Entry 6NND (X-ray diffraction, 1.70 A resolution); this record covers chain A.

== Chain A ==
Molecule: Dihydrofolate reductase
Organism: Mycobacterium tuberculosis (strain ATCC 25618 / H37Rv)
Notes: EC 1.5.1.3
UniProt: P9WNX1 (DYR_MYCTU); residues 1-159 here correspond to UniProt positions 3-161 (UniProt number = residue number + 2)
Amino-acid sequence (159 residues; row label = number of the first residue in the row):
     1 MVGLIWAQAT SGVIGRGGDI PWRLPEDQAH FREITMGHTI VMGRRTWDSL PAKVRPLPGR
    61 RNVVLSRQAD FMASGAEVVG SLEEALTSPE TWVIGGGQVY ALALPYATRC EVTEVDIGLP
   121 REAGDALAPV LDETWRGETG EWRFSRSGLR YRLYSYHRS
Ion coordination: Co2+ site 1: H38 (shared with 1 residue of chain B); Co2+ site 2: E138, H157 (shared with 1 residue of chain B)
Residues lining bound ligands:
  - dihydrofolic acid (DHF): I5, W6, A7, I20, P25, D27, Q28, A29, F31, R32, T46, L50, P51, V54, L57, P58, R60, I94, Y100, T113
  - NADPH (NDP; NADPH dihydro-nicotinamide-adenine-dinucleotide phosphate): W6, A7, I14, G15, R16, G18, D19, I20, W22, G43, R44, R45, T46, S49, L65, S66, R67, Q68, G80, I94, G95, G96, G97, Q98, V99, Y100, L102, A126
UniProt features mapped onto this chain:
  - binding site (substrate): I5 to A7, D27, R32, R60, Y100, T113
  - binding site (NADP(+)): W6, A7, I14 to D19, G43 to T46, L65 to Q68, G80, I94 to V99

== Summary ==
Chain A binds NADPH and dihydrofolic acid. E138 and H157 form the Co2+ site 2. From UniProt: 8
substrate-binding residues and 23 NADP+-binding residues.
Chain A is Dihydrofolate reductase (Mycobacterium tuberculosis (strain ATCC 25618 / H37Rv)); the structure,
Structure of Dihydrofolate reductase from Mycobacterium tuberculosis in complex with NADPH and dihydrofolate,
was determined by X-ray diffraction (same publication as 6NNC, 6NNE, 6NNH and 6NNI).
